Entry 2CFZ (X-ray diffraction, 2.05 A resolution); this record covers chain A.

== Chain A ==
Molecule: Sds hydrolase SDSA1
From: Pseudomonas aeruginosa
UniProt: Q9I5I9 (Q9I5I9_PSEAE); residues 1-658 here = UniProt positions 1-658
Amino-acid sequence (658 residues; row label = number of the first residue in the row):
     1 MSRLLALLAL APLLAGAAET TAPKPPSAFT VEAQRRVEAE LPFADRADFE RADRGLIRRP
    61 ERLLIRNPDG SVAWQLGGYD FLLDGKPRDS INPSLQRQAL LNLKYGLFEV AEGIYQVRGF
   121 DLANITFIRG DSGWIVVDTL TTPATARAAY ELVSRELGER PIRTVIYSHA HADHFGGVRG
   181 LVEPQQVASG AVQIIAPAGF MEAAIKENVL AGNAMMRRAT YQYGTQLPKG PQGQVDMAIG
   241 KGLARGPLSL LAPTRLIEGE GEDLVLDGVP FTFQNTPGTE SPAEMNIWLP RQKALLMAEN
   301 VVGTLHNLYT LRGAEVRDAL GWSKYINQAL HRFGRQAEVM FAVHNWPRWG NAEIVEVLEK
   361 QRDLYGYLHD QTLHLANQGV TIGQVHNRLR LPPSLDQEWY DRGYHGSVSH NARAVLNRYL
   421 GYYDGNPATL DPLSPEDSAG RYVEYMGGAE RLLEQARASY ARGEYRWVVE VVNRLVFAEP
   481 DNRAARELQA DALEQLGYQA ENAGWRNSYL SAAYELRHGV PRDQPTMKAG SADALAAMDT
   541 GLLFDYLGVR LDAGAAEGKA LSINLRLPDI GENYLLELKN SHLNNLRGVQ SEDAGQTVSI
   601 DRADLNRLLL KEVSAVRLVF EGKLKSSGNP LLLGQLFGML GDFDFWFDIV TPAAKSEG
Disordered / not traced: 1-19, 525-529, 656-658
Metal / ion sites: Zn2+ site 1: His-169, His-171, Glu-280, Glu-299; Zn2+ site 2: Asp-173, His-174, Glu-299, His-344
Small-molecule neighbours: 1-dodecanol (1DO): Thr-141, His-171, Ala-172, Asp-173, Met-216, Ala-219, Thr-220, Tyr-223, Thr-225, Leu-243, Arg-245, Gly-246, Leu-248, Arg-312, Arg-317, Phe-645
What the authors report for this chain:
  - catalytic residues: Ile-239, Glu-299, Arg-312, Arg-317, His-405 (proposed by the authors, not directly observed)

== Summary ==
Bound to chain A: 1-dodecanol. The Zn2+ site 1 is built by His-169, His-171, Glu-280 and Glu-299. Asp-173,
His-174, Glu-299 and His-344 coordinate Zn2+ site 2. The paper reports catalytic residues Ile-239, Glu-299 and
Arg-312 among others.
Chain A is Sds hydrolase SDSA1 (Pseudomonas aeruginosa); the structure, Crystal structure of SdsA1, an
alkylsulfatase from Pseudomonas aeruginosa, in complex with 1-dodecanol, was determined by X-ray diffraction
(same publication as 2CFU, 2CG2 and 2CG3).
